7EBR - chains A and B of the 6 polymer chains in the assembly; structure by electron microscopy, 3.60 A resolution.

Chain A:
Protein: Capsid protein VP1
Organism: Human enterovirus D68
Reference sequence: A0A097BW12 (A0A097BW12_HED68); residues 1-297 here correspond to UniProt positions 565-861 (UniProt number = residue number + 564)
Sequence (297 residues; numbered 1 to 297; the number before each row is that of its first residue):
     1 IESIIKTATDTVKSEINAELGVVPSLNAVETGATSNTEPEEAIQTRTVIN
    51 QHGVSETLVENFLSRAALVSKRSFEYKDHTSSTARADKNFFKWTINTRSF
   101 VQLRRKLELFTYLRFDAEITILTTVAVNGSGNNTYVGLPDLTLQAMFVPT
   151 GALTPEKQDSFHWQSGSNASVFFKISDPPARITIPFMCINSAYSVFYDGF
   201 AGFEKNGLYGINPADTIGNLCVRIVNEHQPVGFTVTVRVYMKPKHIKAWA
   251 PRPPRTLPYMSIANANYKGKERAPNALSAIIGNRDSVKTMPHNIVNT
Disordered / not traced: 16-19, 24-40, 81-87, 129-134, 290-297
Reported in the primary citation:
  - conformationally variable residues (order/disorder transition): Lys-270 to Thr-289

Chain B:
Protein: Capsid protein VP3
Organism: Human enterovirus D68
Reference sequence: A0A097BW12 (A0A097BW12_HED68); residues 1-247 here correspond to UniProt positions 318-564 (UniProt number = residue number + 317)
Sequence (247 residues; row label = number of the first residue in the row):
     1 GVPTYLLPGSGQFLTTDDHSSAPALPCFNPTPEMHIPGQVRNMLEVVQVE
    51 SMMEINNTESAVGMERLKVDISALTDVDQLLFNIPLDIQLDGPLRNTLVG
   101 NISRYYTHWSGSLEMTFMFCGSFMAAGKLILCYTPPGGSCPTTRETAMLG
   151 THIVWDFGLQSSVTLIIPWISGSHYRMFNNDAKSTNANVGYVTCFMQTNL
   201 IVPSESSDTCSLIGFIAAKDDFSLRLMRDSPDIGQLDHLHAAEAAYQ
Disordered / not traced: 181-186, 235-247

Interface between chain A and chain B:
Residue-residue contacts (116; chain A residue first):
  Glu-2(A) / Arg-41(B)  salt bridge
  Ala-8(A) / Asp-220(B)
  Thr-9(A) / Asp-220(B)  hydrogen bond
  Ala-42(A) / Ile-166(B)  hydrophobic
  Asn-50(A) / Asp-221(B)
  His-52(A) / His-174(B)
  His-52(A) / Tyr-175(B)
  Gly-53(A) / Ser-223(B)
  Val-54(A) / Asn-42(B)
  Val-54(A) / Leu-44(B)  hydrophobic
  Glu-56(A) / Tyr-106(B)
  Glu-56(A) / Arg-225(B)
  Glu-56(A) / Leu-226(B)  hydrogen bond (side chain-backbone)
  Glu-56(A) / Met-227(B)  hydrogen bond (side chain-backbone)
  Thr-57(A) / Asn-42(B)  hydrogen bond
  Thr-57(A) / Met-43(B)  hydrogen bond (backbone-backbone)
  Thr-57(A) / Leu-44(B)
  Thr-57(A) / Tyr-106(B)
  Thr-57(A) / Leu-224(B)
  Leu-58(A) / Arg-41(B)
  Leu-58(A) / Asn-42(B)
  Val-59(A) / Val-40(B)
  Val-59(A) / Arg-41(B)
  Val-59(A) / Asn-42(B)
  Phe-62(A) / Met-43(B)  hydrophobic
  Phe-62(A) / Tyr-105(B)  hydrophobic
  Phe-62(A) / Tyr-106(B)
  Phe-62(A) / Met-227(B)
  Arg-65(A) / Thr-16(B)
  Ala-66(A) / Thr-15(B)
  Gln-102(A) / Ser-230(B)
  Arg-105(A) / Tyr-105(B)
  Arg-105(A) / Ser-230(B)
  Arg-105(A) / Ile-233(B)
  Lys-106(A) / Met-227(B)
  Phe-110(A) / Val-40(B)  hydrophobic
  Phe-110(A) / Met-43(B)  hydrophobic
  Arg-114(A) / Pro-30(B)
  Arg-114(A) / Thr-31(B)  hydrogen bond (side chain-backbone)
  Arg-114(A) / Glu-33(B)  salt bridge
  Glu-118(A) / His-19(B)
  Glu-118(A) / Ser-21(B)
  Thr-120(A) / Phe-13(B)
  Ala-169(A) / Ala-24(B)
  Pro-178(A) / Gly-11(B)
  Pro-179(A) / Phe-13(B)  hydrophobic
  Arg-181(A) / Phe-13(B)
  Arg-181(A) / Asp-17(B)  salt bridge
  Arg-181(A) / Ser-21(B)
  Ile-182(A) / Ser-21(B)
  Ile-182(A) / Ala-22(B)
  Thr-183(A) / Ser-21(B)  hydrogen bond
  Thr-183(A) / Ala-22(B)  hydrogen bond (backbone-backbone)
  Thr-183(A) / Pro-23(B)
  Thr-183(A) / Ala-24(B)  hydrogen bond (backbone-backbone)
  Pro-185(A) / Leu-25(B)  hydrophobic
  Pro-185(A) / Phe-28(B)  hydrophobic
  Phe-186(A) / Phe-28(B)
  Phe-186(A) / Pro-30(B)
  Met-187(A) / Leu-25(B)  hydrophobic
  Met-187(A) / Phe-28(B)  hydrophobic
  Cys-188(A) / Thr-31(B)  hydrogen bond (backbone-side chain)
  Ile-189(A) / Thr-31(B)
  Asn-190(A) / Thr-31(B)
  Ser-191(A) / Pro-32(B)
  Ser-191(A) / Met-34(B)
  Lys-242(A) / Asp-17(B)
  Lys-244(A) / His-19(B)
  Lys-247(A) / Glu-33(B)
  Lys-247(A) / Gln-39(B)
  Ala-248(A) / Gln-39(B)
  Ala-248(A) / Val-40(B)  hydrogen bond (backbone-backbone)
  Trp-249(A) / Ile-36(B)  hydrogen bond (side chain-backbone)
  Trp-249(A) / Pro-37(B)
  Trp-249(A) / Gly-38(B)
  Trp-249(A) / Gln-39(B)
  Ala-250(A) / Gly-38(B)  hydrogen bond (backbone-backbone)
  Pro-251(A) / Val-40(B)
  Pro-251(A) / Val-46(B)  hydrophobic
  Pro-254(A) / Asn-101(B)
  Thr-256(A) / Asn-96(B)
  Pro-274(A) / Arg-95(B)
  Asn-275(A) / Asp-232(B)
  Ser-278(A) / Ala-61(B)
  Ser-278(A) / Val-62(B)
  Ser-278(A) / Gly-63(B)  hydrogen bond (backbone-backbone)
  Ser-278(A) / Arg-66(B)  hydrogen bond (backbone-side chain)
  Ala-279(A) / Arg-66(B)
  Ile-280(A) / Arg-66(B)
  Ile-280(A) / Arg-95(B)  hydrogen bond (backbone-side chain)
  Ile-280(A) / Asn-96(B)
  Ile-281(A) / Glu-54(B)
  Ile-281(A) / Asn-57(B)  hydrogen bond (backbone-side chain)
  Ile-281(A) / Arg-66(B)
  Ile-281(A) / Gly-92(B)
  Ile-281(A) / Arg-95(B)
  Ile-281(A) / Asn-96(B)
  Gly-282(A) / Asn-57(B)  hydrogen bond (backbone-side chain)
  Gly-282(A) / Asp-91(B)
  Asn-283(A) / Asn-57(B)
  Asn-283(A) / Thr-58(B)
  Asn-283(A) / Glu-59(B)  hydrogen bond
  Arg-284(A) / Ile-55(B)  hydrogen bond (side chain-backbone)
  Arg-284(A) / Asn-57(B)  hydrogen bond (side chain-backbone)
  Arg-284(A) / Thr-58(B)  hydrogen bond (backbone-backbone)
  Arg-284(A) / Asn-83(B)  hydrogen bond (side chain-backbone)
  Asp-285(A) / Thr-58(B)
  Ser-286(A) / Thr-58(B)
  Val-287(A) / Thr-58(B)
  Val-287(A) / Leu-81(B)
  Val-287(A) / Phe-82(B)
  Val-287(A) / Asn-83(B)  hydrogen bond (backbone-backbone)
  Lys-288(A) / Gln-79(B)
  Lys-288(A) / Leu-80(B)
  Lys-288(A) / Asn-83(B)
  Thr-289(A) / Asn-83(B)  hydrogen bond (backbone-side chain)
Other interface residues (no listed pair), chain A (63 interface residues in all): Ile-43, Asn-61, Val-101, Leu-109, Tyr-240
Other interface residues (no listed pair), chain B (68 interface residues in all): Leu-14, Asp-18, Pro-85, Ile-102, Ser-110, Thr-151, Pro-168

Overview:
The interface between chain A and chain B involves 63 residues on one side and 68 on the other; the contacts
include 25 hydrogen bonds and 3 salt bridges. Among the polar pairs are Glu-2(A)/Arg-41(B),
Arg-114(A)/Glu-33(B) and Arg-181(A)/Asp-17(B). From the paper: conformational variability at Lys-270(A).
Here chain A is Capsid protein VP1 and chain B is Capsid protein VP3, both from Human enterovirus D68. Entry
7EBR (EV-D68 in complex with 2H12 Fab (state S2)) was determined by electron microscopy (same publication as
7EBZ and 7ECY).
